7JP1 - chain A; structure by X-ray diffraction, 1.80 A resolution.

[Chain A]
Name: 3C-like proteinase
Organism: Severe acute respiratory syndrome coronavirus 2
Notes: EC 3.4.22.69
UniProtKB: P0DTD1 (R1AB_SARS2); residues 1-306 here correspond to UniProt positions 3264-3569 (UniProt number = residue number + 3263)
Sequence (306 residues; row label = number of the first residue in the row):
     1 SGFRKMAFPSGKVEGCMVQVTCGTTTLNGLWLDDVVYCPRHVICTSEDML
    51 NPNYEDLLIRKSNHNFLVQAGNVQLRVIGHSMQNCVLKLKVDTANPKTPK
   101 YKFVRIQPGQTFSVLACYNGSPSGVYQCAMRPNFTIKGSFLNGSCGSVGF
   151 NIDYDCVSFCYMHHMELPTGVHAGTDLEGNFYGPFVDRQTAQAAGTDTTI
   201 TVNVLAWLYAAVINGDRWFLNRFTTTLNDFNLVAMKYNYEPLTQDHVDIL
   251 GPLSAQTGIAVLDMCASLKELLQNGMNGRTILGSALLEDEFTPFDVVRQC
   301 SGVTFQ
Curated features (UniProtKB/Swiss-Prot):
  - active site: H41 (For 3CL-PRO activity), C145 (Nucleophile)
  - site: Q306 (Cleavage)
  - cross-link (Glycyl lysine isopeptide (Lys-Gly)): K5 (interchain with G-Cter in ubiquitin), K90 (interchain with G-Cter in ubiquitin)
From the paper describing this entry:
  - mutagenesis - C145A: abolished catalytic activity
  - mutagenesis - P9T (>50 fold): decreased catalytic activity
  - mutagenesis - P9T: decreased binding to 3C-like proteinase (chain A)

[Overview]
UniProt lists active-site residues H41 and C145. The paper reports that C145A abolishes catalytic activity;
P9T reduces catalytic activity.
Chain A is 3C-like proteinase (Severe acute respiratory syndrome coronavirus 2); the structure, Structure of
wild-type substrate free SARS-CoV-2 Mpro, was determined by X-ray diffraction, deposited together with 7KHP
and 7JOY.
